Entry 8YL6 (electron microscopy, 3.10 A resolution); this record covers chains A and C of the 3 polymer chains in the assembly.

# Chain A
Protein: Protein EDS1
From: Arabidopsis thaliana
UniProtKB: Q9SU72 (EDS1C_ARATH); residues 1-623 here = UniProt positions 1-623
Amino-acid sequence (623 residues; numbered 1 to 623; the number before each row is that of its first residue):
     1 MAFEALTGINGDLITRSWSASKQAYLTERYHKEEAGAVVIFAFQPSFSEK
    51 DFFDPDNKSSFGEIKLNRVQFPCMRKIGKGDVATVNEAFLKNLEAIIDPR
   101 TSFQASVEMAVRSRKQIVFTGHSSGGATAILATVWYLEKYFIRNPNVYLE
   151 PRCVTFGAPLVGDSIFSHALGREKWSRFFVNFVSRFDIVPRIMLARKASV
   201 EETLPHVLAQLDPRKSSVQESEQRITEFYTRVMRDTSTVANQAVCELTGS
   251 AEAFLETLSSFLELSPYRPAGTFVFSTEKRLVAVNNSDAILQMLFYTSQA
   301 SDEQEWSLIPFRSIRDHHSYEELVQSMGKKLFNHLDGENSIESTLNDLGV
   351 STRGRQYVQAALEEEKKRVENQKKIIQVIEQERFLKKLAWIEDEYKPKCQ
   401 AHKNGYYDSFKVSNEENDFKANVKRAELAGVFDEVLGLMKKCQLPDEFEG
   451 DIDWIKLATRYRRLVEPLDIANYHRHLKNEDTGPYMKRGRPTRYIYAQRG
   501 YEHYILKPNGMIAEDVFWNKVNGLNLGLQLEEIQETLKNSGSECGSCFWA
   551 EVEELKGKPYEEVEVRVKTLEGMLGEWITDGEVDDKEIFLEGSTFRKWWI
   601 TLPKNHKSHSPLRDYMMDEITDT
Unresolved in the structure: 1-3, 215-222, 509-543, 616-623
Swiss-Prot annotation at these positions:
  - active site: S123 (Nucleophile), D187 (Charge relay system), H317 (Charge relay system)
  - modified residue: A2 (N-acetylalanine)
Residues lining bound ligands: ADPr-ATP (A1L15; [[(2R,3R,4R,5R)-5-(6-aminopurin-9-yl)-4-[(2S,3R,4S,5R)-5-[[[[(2R,3S,4R,5R)-5-(6-aminopurin-9-yl)-3,4-bis(oxidanyl)oxolan-2-yl]methoxy-oxidanyl-phosphoryl]oxy-oxidanyl-phosphoryl]oxymethyl]-3,4-bis(oxidanyl)oxolan-2-yl]oxy-3-oxidanyl-oxolan-2-yl]methoxy-oxidanyl-phosphoryl] phosphono hydrogen phosphate): N422, R425, D433, D469, N472, Y473, R475, H476, K478, T482, Y485, G489, R490, P491, T492, R493

# Chain C
Protein: Probable disease resistance protein At5g66900
From: Arabidopsis thaliana
UniProtKB: Q9FKZ1 (DRL42_ARATH); residues 1-809 here = UniProt positions 1-809
Amino-acid sequence (809 residues; row label = number of the first residue in the row):
     1 MNDWASLGIGSIGEAVFSKLLKVVIDEAKKFKAFKPLSKDLVSTMEILFP
    51 LTQKIDSMQKELDFGVKELKELRDTIERADVAVRKFPRVKWYEKSKYTRK
   101 IERINKDMLKFCQIDLQLLQHRNQLTLLGLTGNEVNSVDGLSKRMDLLSV
   151 PAPVFRDLCSVPKLDKVIVGLDWPLGELKKRLLDDSVVTLVVSAPPGCGK
   201 TTLVSRLCDDPDIKGKFKHIFFNVVSNTPNFRVIVQNLLQHNGYNALTFE
   251 NDSQAEVGLRKLLEELKENGPILLVLDDVWRGADSFLQKFQIKLPNYKIL
   301 VTSRFDFPSFDSNYRLKPLEDDDARALLIHWASRPCNTSPDEYEDLLQKI
   351 LKRCNGFPIVIEVVGVSLKGRSLNTWKGQVESWSEGEKILGKPYPTVLEC
   401 LQPSFDALDPNLKECFLDMGSFLEDQKIRASVIIDMWVELYGKGSSILYM
   451 YLEDLASQNLLKLVPLGTNEHEDGFYNDFLVTQHDILRELAICQSEFKEN
   501 LERKRLNLEILENTFPDWCLNTINASLLSISTDDLFSSKWLEMDCPNVEA
   551 LVLNLSSSDYALPSFISGMKKLKVLTITNHGFYPARLSNFSCLSSLPNLK
   601 RIRLEKVSITLLDIPQLQLSSLKKLSLVMCSFGEVFYDTEDIVVSNALSK
   651 LQEIDIDYCYDLDELPYWISEIVSLKTLSITNCNKLSQLPEAIGNLSRLE
   701 VLRLCSSMNLSELPEATEGLSNLRFLDISHCLGLRKLPQEIGKLQNLKKI
   751 SMRKCSGCELPESVTNLENLEVKCDEETGLLWERLKPKMRNLRVQEEEIE
   801 HNLNLLQMF
Unresolved in the structure: 1-399, 633-645
Sequence notes: engineered mutation E134 (Leu in Q9FKZ1)
Swiss-Prot annotation at these positions:
  - binding site (ATP): A194 to T201

# Interface between chain A and chain C
Pairs across the interface - 5 pairs, chain A then chain C:
  R383(A) - E798(C)
  R383(A) - I799(C)
  R383(A) - E800(C)  salt bridge
  E416(A) - L803(C)
  F419(A) - H801(C)
Also at the interface, not in a pair above, chain A (5 interface residues in all): V423, K424

# In short
Chain A and chain C each contribute 5 residues to their interface; the contacts include 1 salt bridge. Its one
salt-bridged contact is R383(A)-E800(C). Chain A binds ADPr-ATP. UniProt lists 3 active-site residues on chain
A; 8 ATP-binding residues on chain C.
Here chain A is Protein EDS1 and chain C is Probable disease resistance protein At5g66900, both from
Arabidopsis thaliana. Entry 8YL6 (EDS1-SAG101-NRG1A L134E heterotrimer) was determined by electron microscopy,
deposited together with 8YL7.
